1P3T - chain A; structure by X-ray diffraction, 2.10 A resolution.

Chain A:
Name: Heme oxygenase 1
Organism: Neisseria meningitidis
Notes: EC 1.14.99.3
Reference sequence: Q9RGD9 (Q9RGD9_NEIME); residues 1-209 here correspond to UniProt positions 22-230 (UniProt number = residue number + 21)
Amino-acid sequence (209 residues; numbered 1 to 209; the number before each row is that of its first residue):
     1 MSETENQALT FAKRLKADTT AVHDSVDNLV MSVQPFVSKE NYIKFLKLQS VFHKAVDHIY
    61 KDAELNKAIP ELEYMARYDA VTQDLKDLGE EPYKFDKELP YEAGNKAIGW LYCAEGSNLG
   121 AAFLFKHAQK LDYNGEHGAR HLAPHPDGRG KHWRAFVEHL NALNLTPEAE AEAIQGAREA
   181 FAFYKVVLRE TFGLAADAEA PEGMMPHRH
Disordered / not traced: 1-7, 207-209
Metal / ion sites: heme Fe near His-23 (its only coordinating residue here)
Residues lining bound ligands: heme (HEM): Lys-16, His-23, Val-26, Asp-27, Val-30, Met-31, Phe-52, Tyr-112, Cys-113, Gly-116, Ser-117, Leu-119, Gly-120, Phe-123, Leu-124, Trp-153, Phe-181, Tyr-184

Summary:
Bound to chain A: heme.
Chain A is Heme oxygenase 1 (Neisseria meningitidis); the structure, Crystal Structures of the NO-and CO-Bound
Heme Oxygenase From Neisseria Meningitidis: Implications for Oxygen Activation, was determined by X-ray
diffraction together with 1P3U and 1P3V from the same study.
